9G40 - chains F and u of the 5 polymer chains in the assembly; structure by electron microscopy, 4.30 A resolution (low resolution: residue-level contacts below are approximate; hydrogen-bond / salt-bridge calls are withheld).

== Chain F ==
Molecule: Gamma-tubulin complex component 3
Source organism: Sus scrofa
UniProt: F1RN46 (F1RN46_PIG); residue numbers follow UniProt; this construct covers 1-910
Amino-acid sequence (910 residues; row label = number of the first residue in the row):
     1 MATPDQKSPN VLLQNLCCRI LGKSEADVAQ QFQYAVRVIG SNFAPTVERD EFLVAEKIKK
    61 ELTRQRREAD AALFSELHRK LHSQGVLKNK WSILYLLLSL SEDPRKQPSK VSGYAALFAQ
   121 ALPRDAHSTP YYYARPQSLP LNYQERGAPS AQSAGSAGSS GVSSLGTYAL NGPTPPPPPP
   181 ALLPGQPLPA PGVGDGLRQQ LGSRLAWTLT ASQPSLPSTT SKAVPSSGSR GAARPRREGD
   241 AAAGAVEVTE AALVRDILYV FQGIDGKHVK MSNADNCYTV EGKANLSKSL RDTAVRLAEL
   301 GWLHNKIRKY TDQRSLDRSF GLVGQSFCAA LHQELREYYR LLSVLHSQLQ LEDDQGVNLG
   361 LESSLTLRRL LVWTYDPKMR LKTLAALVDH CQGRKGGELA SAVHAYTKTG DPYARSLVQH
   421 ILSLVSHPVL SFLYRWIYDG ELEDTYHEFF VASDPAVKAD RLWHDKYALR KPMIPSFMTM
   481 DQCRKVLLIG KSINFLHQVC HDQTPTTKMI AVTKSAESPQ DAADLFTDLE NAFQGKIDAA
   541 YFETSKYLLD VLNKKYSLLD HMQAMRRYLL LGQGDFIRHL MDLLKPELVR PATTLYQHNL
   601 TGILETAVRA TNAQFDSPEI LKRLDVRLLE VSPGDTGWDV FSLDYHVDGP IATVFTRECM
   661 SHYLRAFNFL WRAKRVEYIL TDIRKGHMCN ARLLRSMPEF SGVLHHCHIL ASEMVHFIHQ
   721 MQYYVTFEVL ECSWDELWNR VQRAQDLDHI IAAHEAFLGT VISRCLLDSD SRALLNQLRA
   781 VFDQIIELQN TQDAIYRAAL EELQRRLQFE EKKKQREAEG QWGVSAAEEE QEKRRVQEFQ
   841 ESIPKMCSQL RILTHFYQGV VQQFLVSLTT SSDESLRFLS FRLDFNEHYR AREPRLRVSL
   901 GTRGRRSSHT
Not modelled in the structure: 1-247, 352-363, 507-527, 898-910

== Chain u ==
Molecule: CDK5 regulatory subunit-associated protein 2
Source organism: Homo sapiens
UniProt: Q96SN8 (CK5P2_HUMAN); numbering as in UniProt (aligned over 1-1893)
Amino-acid sequence (1893 residues; numbered 1 to 1893; the number before each row is that of its first residue):
     1 MMDLVLEEDV TVPGTLSGCS GLVPSVPDDL DGINPNAGLG NGLLPNVSEE TVSPTRARNM
    61 KDFENQITEL KKENFNLKLR IYFLEERMQQ EFHGPTEHIY KTNIELKVEV ESLKRELQER
   121 EQLLIKASKA VESLAEAGGS EIQRVKEDAR KKVQQVEDLL TKRILLLEKD VTAAQAELEK
   181 AFAGTETEKA LRLRLESKLS EMKKMHEGDL AMALVLDEKD RLIEELKLSL KSKEALIQCL
   241 KEEKSQMACP DENVSSGELR GLCAAPREEK ERETEAAQME HQKERNSFEE RIQALEEDLR
   301 EKEREIATEK KNSLKRDKAI QGLTMALKSK EKKVEELNSE IEKLSAAFAK AREALQKAQT
   361 QEFQGSEDYE TALSGKEALS AALRSQNLTK STENHRLRRS IKKITQELSD LQQERERLEK
   421 DLEEAHREKS KGDCTIRDLR NEVEKLRNEV NEREKAMENR YKSLLSESNK KLHNQEQVIK
   481 HLTESTNQKD VLLQKFNEKD LEVIQQNCYL MAAEDLELRS EGLITEKCSS QQPPGSKTIF
   541 SKEKKQSSDY EELIQVLKKE QDIYTHLVKS LQESDSINNL QAELNKIFAL RKQLEQDVLS
   601 YQNLRKTLEE QISEIRRREE ESFSLYSDQT SYLSICLEEN NRFQVEHFSQ EELKKKVSDL
   661 IQLVKELYTD NQHLKKTIFD LSCMGFQGNG FPDRLASTEQ TELLASKEDE DTIKIGEDDE
   721 INFLSDQHLQ QSNEIMKDLS KGGCKNGYLR HTESKISDCD GAHAPGCLEE GAFINLLAPL
   781 FNEKATLLLE SRPDLLKVVR ELLLGQLFLT EQEVSGEHLD GKTEKTPKQK GELVHFVQTN
   841 SFSKPHDELK LSCEAQLVKA GEVPKVGLKD ASVQTVATEG DLLRFKHEAT REAWEEKPIN
   901 TALSAEHRPE NLHGVPGWQA ALLSLPGITN REAKKSRLPI LIKPSRSLGN MYRLPATQEV
   961 VTQLQSQILE LQGELKEFKT CNKQLHQKLI LAEAVMEGRP TPDKTLLNAQ PPVGAAYQDS
  1021 PGEQKGIKTT SSVWRDKEMD SDQQRSYEID SEICPPDDLA SLPSCKENPE DVLSPTSVAT
  1081 YLSSKSQPSA KVSVMGTDQS ESINTSNETE YLKQKIHDLE TELEGYQNFI FQLQKHSQCS
  1141 EAIITVLCGT EGAQDGLSKP KNGSDGEEMT FSSLHQVRYV KHVKILGPLA PEMIDSRVLE
  1201 NLKQQLEEQE YKLQKEQNLN MQLFSEIHNL QNKFRDLSPP RYDSLVQSQA RELSLQRQQI
  1261 KDGHGICVIS RQHMNTMIKA FEELLQASDV DYCVAEGFQE QLNQCAELLE KLEKLFLNGK
  1321 SVGVEMNTQN ELMERIEEDN LTYQHLLPES PEPSASHALS DYETSEKSFF SRDQKQDNET
  1381 EKTSVMVNSF SQDLLMEHIQ EIRTLRKRLE ESIKTNEKLR KQLERQGSEF VQGSTSIFAS
  1441 GSELHSSLTS EIHFLRKQNQ ALNAMLIKGS RDKQKENDKL RESLSRKTVS LEHLQREYAS
  1501 VKEENERLQK EGSEKERHNQ QLIQEVRCSG QELSRVQEEV KLRQQLLSQN DKLLQSLRVE
  1561 LKAYEKLDEE HRRLREASGE GWKGQDPFRD LHSLLMEIQA LRLQLERSIE TSSTLQSRLK
  1621 EQLARGAEKA QEGALTLAVQ AVSIPEVPLQ PDKHDGDKYP MESDNSFDLF DSSQAVTPKS
  1681 VSETPPLSGN DTDSLSCDSG SSATSTPCVS RLVTGHHLWA SKNGRHVLGL IEDYEALLKQ
  1741 ISQGQRLLAE MDIQTQEAPS STSQELGTKG PHPAPLSKFV SSVSTAKLTL EEAYRRLKLL
  1801 WRVSLPEDGQ CPLHCEQIGE MKAEVTKLHK KLFEQEKKLQ NTMKLLQLSK RQEKVIFDQL
  1861 VVTHKILRKA RGNLELRPGG AHPGTCSPSR PGS
Not modelled in the structure: 1-57, 92-1893
UniProt features mapped onto this chain:
  - region: Val1861 to Ala1870 (Required for centrosomal attachment, Golgi localization and CALM1 interaction)
  - modified residue: Ser547 (Phosphoserine), Thr1001 (Phosphothreonine), Ser1238 (Phosphoserine), Ser1490 (Phosphoserine), Ser1663 (Phosphoserine), Ser1666 (Phosphoserine), Ser1893 (Phosphoserine)
  - mutagenesis: Leu938 to Pro939 (Loss of interaction with MAPRE1), Lys1865 (K1865A: No effect on centrosomal attachment, Golgi localization and loss of interaction with CALM1; when associated with A-1869), Lys1869 (K1869A: No effect on centrosomal attachment, Golgi localization and loss of interaction to CALM1; when associated with A-1865)

== Interface between chain F and chain u ==
Contacting residue pairs (10; chain F residue first):
  Gln597(F) with Lys61(u); Glu64(u)
  Asp625(F) with Met60(u)
  Val626(F) with Met60(u); Lys61(u)
  Arg627(F) with Arg58(u); Asn59(u); Lys61(u)
  Leu628(F) with Lys61(u)
  Asp644(F) with Met60(u)

== Summary ==
6 residues of chain F face 5 of chain u across their interface. From UniProt: 4 mutagenesis sites on chain u.
Here chain F is Gamma-tubulin complex component 3 (Sus scrofa) and chain u is CDK5 regulatory
subunit-associated protein 2 (Homo sapiens). Entry 9G40 (Structure of the Position 7 CMG-decorated
gamma-Tubulin Ring Complex from Pig Brain) was determined by electron microscopy together with 9G3X, 9G3Y and
9G3Z from the same study.
